Entry 6RDV (electron microscopy, 3.10 A resolution); this record covers chains S and X of the 20 polymer chains in the assembly.

== Chain S ==
Molecule: ATP synthase gamma chain, mitochondrial
Source organism: Polytomella sp. Pringsheim 198.80
Reference sequence: Q4LDE7 (Q4LDE7_9CHLO); residues 1-317 here = UniProt positions 1-317
Amino-acid sequence (317 residues; each row starts with the number of its first residue):
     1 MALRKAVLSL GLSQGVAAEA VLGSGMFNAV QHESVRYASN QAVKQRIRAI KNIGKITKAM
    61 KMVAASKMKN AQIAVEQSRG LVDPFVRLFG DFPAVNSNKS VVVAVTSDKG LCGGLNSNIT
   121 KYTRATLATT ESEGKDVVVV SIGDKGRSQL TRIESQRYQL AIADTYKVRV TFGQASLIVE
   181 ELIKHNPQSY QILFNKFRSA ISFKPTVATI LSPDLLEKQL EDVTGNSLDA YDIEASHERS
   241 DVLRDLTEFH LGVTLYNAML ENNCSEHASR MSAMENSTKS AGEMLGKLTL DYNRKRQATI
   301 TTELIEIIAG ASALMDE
Not modelled in the structure: 1-38, 316-317

== Chain X ==
Molecule: ATP synthase subunit beta
Source organism: Polytomella sp. Pringsheim 198.80
Notes: EC 7.1.2.2
Reference sequence: A0ZW41 (A0ZW41_9CHLO); residues 1-574 here = UniProt positions 1-574
Amino-acid sequence (574 residues; row label = number of the first residue in the row):
     1 MALRYAAGLA KNVVQRQGAS LNIARAFAAE PAPAIDAGYV SQVIGPVVDV RFDGELPSIL
    61 SSLEVEGHSV RLVLEVAQHM GDNTVRCIAM DSTDGLVRGQ KVVDTGSPIK VPVGRGTLGR
   121 IMNVIGEPVD EQGPIDAADI WSIHREAPEF TEQSTEQEIL VTGIKVVDLL APYQRGGKIG
   181 LFGGAGVGKT VLIMELINNV AKAHGGFSVF AGVGERTREG NDLYREMIES GVIKLGAERG
   241 NSKCTLVYGQ MNEPPGARAR VALTGLTVAE YFRDIEGQDV LLFVDNIFRF TQANSEVSAL
   301 LGRIPSAVGY QPTLATDLGG LQERITTTTK GSITSVQAVY VPADDLTDPA PATTFAHLDA
   361 TTVLSRSIAE LGIYPAVDPL DSTSRMLNPN VIGAEHYNVA RGVQKVLQDY KNLQDIIAIL
   421 GMDELSEEDK LTVARARKIQ RFLSQPFQVA EVFTGTPGKY VDLADTISGF QGVLTGKYDD
   481 LPEMAFYMVG DIKEVKEKAD KMAKDIASRK EADNKKVSEE LKDIPSLDKL VSEIKEVVIE
   541 EDDGLEEDFK AEALSSETVV LNEEGKSVPL PKKN
Not modelled in the structure: 1-32
Construct notes: conflict A350 (Gly in A0ZW41), L387 (Arg in A0ZW41)
Ion coordination: Mg2+: T190 (together with ADP)
Residues lining bound ligands:
  - ADP (adenosine-5'-diphosphate): A185, G186, V187, G188, K189, T190, V191, R216, E219, Y374, P375, F447, A450, F453, T454
  - ATP (adenosine-5'-triphosphate): S384, R385, L387, Y397

== Interface between chain S and chain X ==
Residue-residue contacts - 17 pairs, chain S then chain X:
  R46(S) - D415(X)  salt bridge
  G110(S) - E424(X)
  L111(S) - E424(X)
  C112(S) - E424(X)
  G113(S) - D423(X)
  G113(S) - E424(X)  hydrogen bond (backbone-side chain)
  G114(S) - D423(X)
  S117(S) - K430(X)
  S277(S) - I419(X)  hydrogen bond (side chain-backbone)
  S277(S) - L420(X)
  S280(S) - A418(X)  hydrogen bond (side chain-backbone)
  S280(S) - I419(X)
  A281(S) - I419(X)  hydrophobic
  M284(S) - D415(X)
  M284(S) - A418(X)  hydrophobic
  M284(S) - I419(X)  hydrophobic
  A313(S) - I304(X)  hydrophobic
Interface residues without a listed pair, chain S (16 interface residues in all): I53, Q149, N276, I305
Interface residues without a listed pair, chain X (10 interface residues in all): V308, E427

== Overview ==
16 residues of chain S and 10 residues of chain X are in contact, with 3 hydrogen bonds and 1 salt bridge.
Polar contacts include R46(S)-D415(X), G113(S)-E424(X) and S277(S)-I419(X). Ligands of chain X: ATP and ADP.
Here chain S is ATP synthase gamma chain, mitochondrial and chain X is ATP synthase subunit beta, both from
Polytomella sp. Pringsheim 198.80. Entry 6RDV (Cryo-EM structure of Polytomella F-ATP synthase, Rotary
substate 1E, focussed refinement of F1 head and rotor) was determined by electron microscopy together with
6RD4, 6RD5, 6RD6, 6RD7, 6RD8, 6RD9 and 46 further entries from the same study.
